4DRB - chains C and K of the 5 polymer chains in the assembly; structure by X-ray diffraction, 2.63 A resolution.

Chain C:
Protein: Fanconi anemia group M protein
Source organism: Homo sapiens
Notes: fragment: MHF binding domain
UniProt: Q8IYD8 (FANCM_HUMAN); residue numbers follow UniProt; this construct covers 661-800
Sequence (141 residues; numbered 660 to 800; the number before each row is that of its first residue):
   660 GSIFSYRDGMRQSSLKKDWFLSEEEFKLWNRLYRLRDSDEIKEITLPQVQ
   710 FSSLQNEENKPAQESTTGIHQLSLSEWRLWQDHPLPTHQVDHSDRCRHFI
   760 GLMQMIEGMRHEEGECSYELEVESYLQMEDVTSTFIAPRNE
Disordered / not traced: 660-674, 715-724, 791-800
Sequence notes: expression tag (660)
From the paper describing this entry:
  - disease-associated variants - S724*: abolished localization

Chain K:
Protein: Centromere protein X
Source organism: Homo sapiens
UniProt: A8MT69 (CENPX_HUMAN); residues 1-81 here = UniProt positions 1-81
Sequence (84 residues; each row starts with the number of its first residue; numbers below 1 keep their minus sign (Gly-2 is residue -2)):
    -2 GSHMEGAGAGSGFRKELVSRLLHLHFKDDKTKVSGDALQLMVELLKVFVV
    48 EAAVRGVRQAQAEDALRVDVDQLEKVLPQLLLDF
Disordered / not traced: -2 to 7
Sequence notes: expression tag (-2 to 0)
Modified positions: Mse1 (selenomethionine); Mse38 (selenomethionine; parent Met)
UniProt features mapped onto this chain:
  - modified residue: Mse1 (N-acetylmethionine)
From the paper describing this entry:
  - mutagenesis - D80A/F81A: abolished localization
  - mutagenesis - D80A/F81A: decreased binding to MHF1

Chain C / chain K interface:
Pairs across the interface (31; chain C residue first):
  Pro706(C) - Gln76(K)
  Val708(C) - Gln76(K)
  Val708(C) - Asp80(K)
  Gln709(C) - Arg52(K)  hydrogen bond (backbone-side chain)
  Phe710(C) - Glu48(K)
  Phe710(C) - Arg52(K)
  Phe710(C) - Asp80(K)
  Phe710(C) - Phe81(K)  hydrophobic
  Ser711(C) - Glu48(K)  hydrogen bond (backbone-side chain)
  Ser711(C) - Val51(K)
  Ser711(C) - Arg55(K)
  Ser712(C) - Val47(K)
  Ser712(C) - Glu48(K)  hydrogen bond (backbone-side chain)
  Leu733(C) - Pro75(K)
  Leu733(C) - Gln76(K)
  Ser734(C) - Lys72(K)
  Arg737(C) - Glu71(K)  salt bridge
  Arg754(C) - Leu78(K)
  Phe758(C) - Pro75(K)  hydrophobic
  Phe758(C) - Leu78(K)  hydrophobic
  Met762(C) - Glu71(K)
  Met762(C) - Leu74(K)  hydrophobic
  Ile765(C) - Val67(K)  hydrophobic
  Ile765(C) - Glu71(K)
  Ile765(C) - Leu74(K)  hydrophobic
  Arg769(C) - Asp68(K)  salt bridge
  Arg769(C) - Glu71(K)  salt bridge
  Glu788(C) - Arg11(K)
  Asp789(C) - Arg11(K)
  Asp789(C) - Leu14(K)
  Val790(C) - Arg11(K)
Other interface residues (no listed pair), chain C (18 interface residues in all): Leu713
Other interface residues (no listed pair), chain K (20 interface residues in all): Val44, Leu70, Leu79
The authors on this interface:
  - interface residues, chain C: Arg769(C)

Overview:
The interface between chain C and chain K involves 18 residues on one side and 20 on the other, with 3
hydrogen bonds and 3 salt bridges. Polar contacts include Arg737(C)-Glu71(K), Arg769(C)-Asp68(K) and
Arg769(C)-Glu71(K). The paper reports that S724* of chain C abolishes localization; the interface residue
Arg769(C).
Here chain C is Fanconi anemia group M protein and chain K is Centromere protein X, both from Homo sapiens.
Entry 4DRB (The crystal structure of FANCM bound MHF complex) was determined by X-ray diffraction together
with 4DRA from the same study.
